Entry 7CT8 (X-ray diffraction, 2.10 A resolution); this record covers chains A and B.

# Chain A (and B)
Name: tRNA U34 carboxymethyltransferase
From: Vibrio vulnificus MO6-24/O
Notes: EC 2.5.1.-; chain B of this document is another copy of the same molecule, construct and numbering; everything in this record applies to it too
UniProtKB: A0A087JHK9 (A0A087JHK9_VIBVL); numbering as in UniProt (aligned over 1-323)
Amino-acid sequence (332 residues; each row starts with the number of its first residue; numbering starts at 0):
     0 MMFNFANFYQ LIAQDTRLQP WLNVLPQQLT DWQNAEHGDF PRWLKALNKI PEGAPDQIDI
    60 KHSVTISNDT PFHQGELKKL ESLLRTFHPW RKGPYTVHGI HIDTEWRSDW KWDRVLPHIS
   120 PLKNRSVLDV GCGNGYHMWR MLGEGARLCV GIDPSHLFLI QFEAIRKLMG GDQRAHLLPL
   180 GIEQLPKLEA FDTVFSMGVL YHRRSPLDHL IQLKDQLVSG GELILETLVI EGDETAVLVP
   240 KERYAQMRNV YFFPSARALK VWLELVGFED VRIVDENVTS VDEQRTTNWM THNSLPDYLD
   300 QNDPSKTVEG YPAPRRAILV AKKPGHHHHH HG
Disordered / not traced: 330-331 (chain B: 281-285, 329-331)
Sequence notes: expression tag (0, 324-331)

# Chain A / chain B interface
Residue-residue contacts (36):
  Arg203(A) - Leu206(B)
  Arg203(A) - Asp207(B)  salt bridge
  Arg203(A) - Ile210(B)
  Ser204(A) - Ser204(B)
  Leu206(A) - Arg203(B)
  Leu206(A) - Tyr250(B)  hydrophobic
  Leu206(A) - Phe251(B)  hydrophobic
  Asp207(A) - Arg203(B)  salt bridge
  Ile210(A) - Arg203(B)
  Thr234(A) - Thr234(B)
  Thr234(A) - Ala235(B)
  Thr234(A) - Val236(B)  hydrogen bond (backbone-backbone)
  Ala235(A) - Thr234(B)
  Val236(A) - Thr234(B)  hydrogen bond (backbone-backbone)
  Val236(A) - Val236(B)  hydrophobic
  Val238(A) - Val260(B)
  Val238(A) - Trp261(B)
  Val238(A) - Leu264(B)  hydrophobic
  Pro239(A) - Leu264(B)
  Lys240(A) - Glu263(B)  salt bridge
  Lys240(A) - Leu264(B)
  Tyr250(A) - Leu206(B)  hydrophobic
  Phe251(A) - Leu206(B)  hydrophobic
  Phe251(A) - Phe251(B)  hydrophobic
  Phe251(A) - Trp261(B)  hydrophobic
  Val260(A) - Val238(B)
  Val260(A) - Pro239(B)
  Val260(A) - Lys240(B)
  Trp261(A) - Val238(B)
  Trp261(A) - Phe251(B)  hydrophobic
  Glu263(A) - Lys240(B)
  Leu264(A) - Val238(B)  hydrophobic
  Leu264(A) - Pro239(B)
  Leu264(A) - Lys240(B)
  Leu264(A) - Glu241(B)
  Leu264(A) - Val249(B)
Interface residues without a listed pair, chain A (22 interface residues in all): Pro205, Ile229, Glu233, Leu237, Val249
Interface residues without a listed pair, chain B (23 interface residues in all): Pro205, Ile229, Glu233, Leu237

# In short
22 residues of chain A and 23 residues of chain B are in contact, with 2 hydrogen bonds and 3 salt bridges.
Polar contacts include Arg203(A)-Asp207(B), Lys240(A)-Glu263(B) and Thr234(A)-Val236(B).
Chain A and chain B are both tRNA U34 carboxymethyltransferase (Vibrio vulnificus MO6-24/O); the structure,
Crystal structure of apo CmoB from Vibrio Vulnificus, was determined by X-ray diffraction together with 7CT9
from the same study.
